PDB entry 4XLQ | X-ray diffraction, 4.60 A resolution (low resolution: residue-level contacts below are approximate; hydrogen-bond / salt-bridge calls are withheld) | chains A and B of the 8 polymer chains in the assembly

Chain A (and B):
Molecule: DNA-directed RNA polymerase subunit alpha
From: Thermus aquaticus
Notes: EC 2.7.7.6; chain B of this document is another copy of the same molecule, construct and numbering; everything in this record applies to it too
UniProt: Q9KWU8 (RPOA_THEAQ); residues 1-314 here = UniProt positions 1-314
Sequence (314 residues; row label = number of the first residue in the row):
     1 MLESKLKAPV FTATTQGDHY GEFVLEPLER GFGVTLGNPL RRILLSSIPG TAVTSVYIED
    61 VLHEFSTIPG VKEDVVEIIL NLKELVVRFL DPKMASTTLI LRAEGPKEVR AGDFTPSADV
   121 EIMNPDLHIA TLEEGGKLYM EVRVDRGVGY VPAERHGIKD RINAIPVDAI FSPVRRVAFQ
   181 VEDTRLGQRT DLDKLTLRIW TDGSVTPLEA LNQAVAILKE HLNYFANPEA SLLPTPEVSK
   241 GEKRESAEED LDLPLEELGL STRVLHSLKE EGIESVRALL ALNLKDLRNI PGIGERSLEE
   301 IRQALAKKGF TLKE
Not modelled in the structure: 1-6, 234-314

How chain A and chain B interact:
Pairs across the interface (65; chain A residue first):
  Pro9(A) with Tyr224(B)
  Phe11(A) with Tyr224(B); Phe225(B); Ala226(B); Asn227(B); Glu229(B)
  Thr12(A) with Glu229(B)
  Ala13(A) with Pro228(B); Glu229(B); Ala230(B)
  Thr14(A) with Ser231(B)
  Thr15(A) with Leu232(B)
  Gln16(A) with Leu232(B)
  Leu25(A) with Tyr224(B); Phe225(B)
  Leu28(A) with His221(B)
  Arg30(A) with Arg155(B)
  Gly31(A) with Arg42(B)
  Phe32(A) with Ile43(B); Ser46(B); Ile217(B); His221(B)
  Thr35(A) with Asn38(B); Pro39(B); Arg42(B); Ile43(B)
  Leu36(A) with His221(B)
  Pro39(A) with Thr35(B); Pro39(B)
  Leu40(A) with Phe225(B)
  Arg42(A) with Gly31(B); Val34(B); Thr35(B)
  Ile43(A) with Thr35(B)
  Ser47(A) with Phe32(B)
  Leu208(A) with Pro228(B)
  Val215(A) with Leu222(B); Phe225(B)
  Leu218(A) with Leu222(B)
  Lys219(A) with Lys219(B); Asn223(B)
  His221(A) with Leu28(B); Phe32(B)
  Leu222(A) with Val215(B); Leu218(B); Lys219(B); Leu222(B)
  Asn223(A) with Lys219(B)
  Tyr224(A) with Pro9(B); Phe11(B); Leu25(B)
  Phe225(A) with Phe11(B); Val215(B)
  Asn227(A) with Phe11(B)
  Pro228(A) with Phe11(B); Thr12(B); Ala13(B)
  Glu229(A) with Phe11(B); Thr12(B); Ala13(B)
  Ala230(A) with Ala13(B)
  Ser231(A) with Thr14(B)
  Leu232(A) with Thr15(B); Gln16(B)
  Leu233(A) with Gln16(B)
Interface residues without a listed pair, chain A (38 interface residues in all): Val34, Leu211, Ala226
Interface residues without a listed pair, chain B (42 interface residues in all): Lys7, Gly17, Leu40, Tyr150, Leu208, Asn212, Leu233

Overview:
38 residues of chain A and 42 residues of chain B are in contact.
Chain A and chain B are both DNA-directed RNA polymerase subunit alpha (Thermus aquaticus); the structure,
Crystal structure of T.aquaticus transcription initiation complex containing upstream fork (-11 base-paired)
promoter, was determined by X-ray diffraction, deposited together with 4XLN and 4XLP.
